PDB entry 6H8B | X-ray diffraction, 1.90 A resolution | chains B and A

[Chain B]
Protein: Molybdenum storage protein subunit beta
Organism: Azotobacter vinelandii
Reference sequence: P84253 (MOSB_AZOVD); residue numbers follow UniProt; this construct covers 2-270
Chain sequence (269 residues; numbered 2 to 270; the number before each row is that of its first residue):
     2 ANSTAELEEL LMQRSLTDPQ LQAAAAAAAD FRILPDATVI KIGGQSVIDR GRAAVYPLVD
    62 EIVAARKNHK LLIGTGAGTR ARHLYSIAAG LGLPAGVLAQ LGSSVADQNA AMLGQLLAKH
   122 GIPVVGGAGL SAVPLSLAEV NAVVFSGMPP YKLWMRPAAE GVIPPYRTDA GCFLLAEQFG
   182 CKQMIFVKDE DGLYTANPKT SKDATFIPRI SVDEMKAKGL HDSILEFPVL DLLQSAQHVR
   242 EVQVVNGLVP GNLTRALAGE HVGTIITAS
Disordered / not traced: 2
Small-molecule neighbours:
  - Mo5 Cluster (FUQ): Lys-42, Gly-44, Gly-45, Gln-46, Ser-47, Gly-77, Ala-78, Gly-79, Ala-82, Arg-83, Tyr-86, Arg-168, Thr-169, Asp-170, Lys-189, Ile-225, Glu-227
  - J7N (2,2,4-tris(oxidanyl)-1,3-dioxa-2$l4,4$L3-dimolybdacyclobutane): Gln-116, Gly-128, Gly-130, Leu-131, Phe-180
  - J7Q (tetrakis($L1-oxidanyl)-[[2,2,2,4,4,4,4,6,6,6,8-undecakis($L1-oxidanyl)-8-(oxidanylmolybdeniooxy)-6-[tris($L1-oxidanyl)molybdeniooxy]-1,3,5,7-tetraoxa-2$l6,4$l6,6$l6,8$L4-tetramolybdacyclooct-2-yl]oxy]molybdenum): Ser-105, Asp-108, Gln-109, Ala-112
  - molybdate cluster (J7T): Ser-104, Asp-108, Val-126, Gly-127, Gly-128, Ala-129, Gly-130, Phe-146, Ser-147, Met-149, Pro-150, Pro-151, Lys-153, Leu-176, Phe-180
  - J8E (oxidanyl-[[2,2,4,4,4-pentakis($L1-oxidanyl)-1-(oxidanylmolybdenio)-1$l3,3-dioxa-2$l5,4$L5-dimolybdacyclobut-2-yl]oxy]molybdenum): Pro-124, Val-126, Leu-131, Ser-132, Ala-133, Val-134, Pro-135

[Chain A]
Protein: Molybdenum storage protein subunit alpha
Organism: Azotobacter vinelandii
Reference sequence: P84308 (MOSA_AZOVD); residues 2-276 here = UniProt positions 2-276
Chain sequence (275 residues; row label = number of the first residue in the row):
     2 TDTTNSIKHV ISPLARQTLQ DRDLTRPVAG KRPIRLLPWL QVVKIGGRVM DRGADAILPL
    62 VEELRKLLPE HRLLILTGAG VRARHVFSVG LDLGLPVGSL APLAASEAGQ NGHILAAMLA
   122 SEGVSYVEHP TVADQLAIHL SATRAVVGSA FPPYHHHEFP GSRIPPHRAD TGAFLLADAF
   182 GAAGLTIVEN VDGIYTADPN GPDRGQARFL PETSATDLAK SEGPLPVDRA LLDVMATARH
   242 IERVQVVNGL VPGRLTAALR GEHVGTLIRT GVRPA
Disordered / not traced: 2-31
Ion coordination: Mg2+: Glu-190, Pro-227 (together with ATP)
Small-molecule neighbours:
  - ATP (adenosine-5'-triphosphate): Lys-45, Ile-46, Gly-47, Gly-48, Arg-49, Val-50, Gly-79, Ala-80, Gly-81, Arg-85, Ala-170, Asp-171, Glu-190, Asn-191, Val-192, Gly-194, Ile-195, Tyr-196, Ala-198, Asp-199, Pro-200, Asn-201, Pro-225, Leu-226, Pro-227
  - J7Q (tetrakis($L1-oxidanyl)-[[2,2,2,4,4,4,4,6,6,6,8-undecakis($L1-oxidanyl)-8-(oxidanylmolybdeniooxy)-6-[tris($L1-oxidanyl)molybdeniooxy]-1,3,5,7-tetraoxa-2$l6,4$l6,6$l6,8$L4-tetramolybdacyclooct-2-yl]oxy]molybdenum): Pro-103, Leu-104, Ser-107, His-157
  - molybdate cluster (J7T): Tyr-155, His-156, His-157, His-158
  - J85 ([[[bis(oxidanylmolybdenio)-$L3-oxidanyl]-$L1-oxidanyl-oxidanylidene-molybdenio]-(oxidanylmolybdenio)-$L3-oxidanyl]-tetrakis($L1-oxidanyl)molybdenum): Glu-129, Pro-131, Thr-132, Gln-136, His-140
  - Molybdate cluster (J8B): Pro-103, Ala-106, Ser-107, Gly-110, Gln-111, His-114, Tyr-127, Val-128, Glu-129, His-130, Pro-131, Ser-150, Phe-152, Pro-153, Pro-154, His-156
  - molybdate ion (MOO): Thr-132, Gln-136, Ile-139, His-140

[Chain B / chain A interface]
Residue-residue contacts (87; chain B residue first):
  Glu-9(B) / Ser-89(A)  hydrogen bond
  Leu-12(B) / Arg-85(A)  hydrogen bond (backbone-side chain)
  Leu-12(B) / Ser-89(A)
  Met-13(B) / Arg-49(A)
  Met-13(B) / Val-82(A)  hydrophobic
  Met-13(B) / His-86(A)
  Arg-15(B) / Arg-85(A)  hydrogen bond (backbone-side chain)
  Arg-15(B) / Pro-203(A)
  Ser-16(B) / Arg-85(A)
  Ser-16(B) / Leu-226(A)  hydrogen bond (side chain-backbone)
  Leu-17(B) / Arg-85(A)
  Leu-17(B) / Phe-88(A)  hydrophobic
  Leu-17(B) / Arg-169(A)
  Thr-18(B) / Arg-169(A)
  Thr-18(B) / Pro-225(A)
  Thr-18(B) / Leu-226(A)  hydrogen bond (side chain-backbone)
  Thr-18(B) / Val-228(A)
  Asp-19(B) / Pro-225(A)
  Pro-20(B) / Glu-223(A)
  Leu-22(B) / Ile-165(A)  hydrophobic
  Gln-23(B) / Ser-163(A)  hydrogen bond
  Gln-23(B) / Ile-165(A)
  Ala-26(B) / Leu-92(A)  hydrophobic
  Ala-26(B) / Arg-164(A)
  Ala-26(B) / Ile-165(A)  hydrophobic
  Ala-27(B) / Arg-164(A)
  Ala-29(B) / Leu-92(A)
  Ala-29(B) / Arg-164(A)  hydrogen bond (backbone-side chain)
  Ala-30(B) / Gly-95(A)
  Ala-30(B) / Arg-164(A)  hydrogen bond (backbone-side chain)
  Asp-31(B) / Gly-95(A)
  Phe-32(B) / Gly-95(A)  hydrogen bond (backbone-backbone)
  Ile-34(B) / Ser-100(A)
  Leu-92(B) / Ile-35(A)
  Gly-93(B) / Pro-34(A)
  Gly-93(B) / Ile-35(A)  hydrogen bond (backbone-backbone)
  Leu-94(B) / Leu-37(A)  hydrophobic
  Pro-95(B) / Pro-34(A)  hydrophobic
  Pro-95(B) / Leu-37(A)  hydrophobic
  Pro-95(B) / Ala-180(A)
  Gln-101(B) / Asp-135(A)  hydrogen bond
  Pro-151(B) / Pro-154(A)
  Pro-151(B) / Tyr-155(A)
  Pro-151(B) / His-158(A)
  Tyr-152(B) / Pro-154(A)
  Tyr-152(B) / Tyr-155(A)  hydrophobic
  Tyr-152(B) / His-158(A)  hydrogen bond (side chain-backbone)
  Tyr-152(B) / Phe-160(A)
  Leu-154(B) / Ala-134(A)
  Leu-154(B) / Leu-177(A)  hydrophobic
  Leu-154(B) / Ala-180(A)
  Leu-154(B) / Phe-181(A)  hydrophobic
  Trp-155(B) / His-130(A)
  Trp-155(B) / Ala-134(A)  hydrophobic
  Trp-155(B) / Pro-153(A)
  Trp-155(B) / Pro-154(A)
  Trp-155(B) / Tyr-155(A)  hydrogen bond (backbone-side chain)
  Trp-155(B) / Gly-173(A)
  Trp-155(B) / Leu-176(A)
  Trp-155(B) / Leu-177(A)
  Arg-157(B) / Tyr-155(A)
  Arg-157(B) / Asp-234(A)  hydrogen bond (side chain-backbone)
  Arg-157(B) / Val-235(A)
  Arg-157(B) / Thr-238(A)
  Pro-158(B) / Arg-240(A)
  Ala-159(B) / Arg-240(A)  hydrogen bond (backbone-side chain)
  Gly-162(B) / Arg-240(A)  hydrogen bond (backbone-side chain)
  Tyr-167(B) / Phe-160(A)
  Gly-172(B) / His-158(A)  hydrogen bond (backbone-side chain)
  Leu-175(B) / His-158(A)
  Leu-175(B) / Glu-159(A)
  Leu-175(B) / Pro-161(A)
  Glu-178(B) / Pro-161(A)
  Gln-179(B) / Pro-97(A)
  Gln-179(B) / Val-98(A)
  Gln-179(B) / Gly-99(A)  hydrogen bond (side chain-backbone)
  Gln-179(B) / His-157(A)
  Gln-179(B) / Glu-159(A)  hydrogen bond (side chain-backbone)
  Gln-179(B) / Phe-160(A)
  Gln-179(B) / Pro-161(A)
  Phe-180(B) / His-157(A)
  Leu-233(B) / Phe-160(A)  hydrophobic
  Leu-233(B) / Pro-161(A)
  Ser-236(B) / Pro-161(A)
  Ser-236(B) / Gly-162(A)  hydrogen bond (backbone-backbone)
  Ala-237(B) / Pro-161(A)  hydrophobic
  Gln-238(B) / Gly-162(A)  hydrogen bond (side chain-backbone)
Also at the interface, not in a pair above, chain B (51 interface residues in all): Thr-5, Leu-8, Val-98, Pro-150, Met-156, Ala-160, Glu-161, Val-163, Leu-176, His-239
Also at the interface, not in a pair above, chain A (51 interface residues in all): Asp-93, Leu-94, Leu-96, Gly-224, Asp-229, Arg-230

[In short]
Chain B and chain A each contribute 51 residues to their interface, with 21 hydrogen bonds. Polar pairs
include Glu-9(B)/Ser-89(A), Leu-12(B)/Arg-85(A) and Arg-15(B)/Arg-85(A). Molybdate cluster, compound J7N and
compound J7Q are bound between chain B and chain A.
Here chain B is Molybdenum storage protein subunit beta and chain A is Molybdenum storage protein subunit
alpha, both from Azotobacter vinelandii. Entry 6H8B (Molybdenum storage protein prepared under in vivo-like
conditions and incubated with ATP and molybdate at 303 ...) was determined by X-ray diffraction (same
publication as 6H6W, 6H73, 6H74, 6H8H and 6GWB).
